5Y0D - chains E and I of the 10 polymer chains in the assembly; structure by X-ray diffraction, 1.99 A resolution.

== Chain E ==
Name: Histone H3.1
Source organism: Homo sapiens
UniProt: P68431 (H31_HUMAN); residues 0-135 here correspond to UniProt positions 1-136 (UniProt number = residue number + 1)
Sequence (139 residues; each row starts with the number of its first residue; numbers below 1 keep their minus sign (Gly-3 is residue -3)):
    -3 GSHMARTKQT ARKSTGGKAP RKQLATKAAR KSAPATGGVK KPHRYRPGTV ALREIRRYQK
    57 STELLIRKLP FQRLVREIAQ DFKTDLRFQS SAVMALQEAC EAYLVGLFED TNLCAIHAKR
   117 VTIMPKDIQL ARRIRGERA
Unresolved in the structure: -3 to 35, 135
Construct notes: expression tag (-3 to -1)
Ion coordination: Mn2+: Asp77 (shared with 1 residue of chain D)
Curated features (UniProtKB/Swiss-Prot):
  - modified residue: Arg2 (Asymmetric dimethylarginine), Thr3 (Phosphothreonine), Lys4 (Allysine), Gln5 (5-glutamyl dopamine), Thr6 (Phosphothreonine), Arg8 (Citrulline), Lys9 (N6,N6,N6-trimethyllysine), Ser10 (ADP-ribosylserine), Thr11 (Phosphothreonine), Lys14 (N6-(2-hydroxyisobutyryl)lysine), Arg17 (Asymmetric dimethylarginine), Lys18 (N6-(2-hydroxyisobutyryl)lysine), Lys23 (N6-(2-hydroxyisobutyryl)lysine), Arg26 (Citrulline), Lys27 (N6,N6,N6-trimethyllysine), Ser28 (ADP-ribosylserine), Lys36 (N6,N6,N6-trimethyllysine), Lys37 (N6-methyllysine), Tyr41 (Phosphotyrosine), Lys56 (N6,N6,N6-trimethyllysine) and 8 more in UniProt
  - lipidation: Lys18 (N6-decanoyllysine)
What the authors report for this chain:
  - disease-associated variants - E97K: decreased stability
  - disease-associated variants - E97K: abolished binding to H2A-H2B
  - disease-associated variants - E97K: decreased localization

== Chain I ==
Molecule: 146-nt DNA strand
Source organism: Homo sapiens
Sequence (146 nucleotides; numbered 1 to 146; the number before each row is that of its first residue):
     1 ATCAATATCC ACCTGCAGAT TCTACCAAAA GTGTATTTGG AAACTGCTCC ATCAAAAGGC
    61 ATGTTCAGCT GAATTCAGCT GAACATGCCT TTTGATGGAG CAGTTTCCAA ATACACTTTT
   121 GGTAGAATCT GCAGGTGGAT ATTGAT
Ion coordination: Mn2+ site 1: DA27, DT118; Mn2+ site 2 near DG68 (its only coordinating residue here); Mn2+ site 3 near DG121 (its only coordinating residue here); Mn2+ site 4 near DG134 (its only coordinating residue here)

== Interface between chain E and chain I ==
Contacting residue pairs (30; chain E residue first):
  His39(E) - DA5(I)  phosphate contact
  His39(E) - DT6(I)  phosphate contact
  Arg40(E) - DG81(I)  base contact
  Arg40(E) - DA82(I)  hydrogen bond to the base
  Arg40(E) - DA83(I)  hydrogen bond to the sugar
  Tyr41(E) - DT6(I)  sugar contact
  Tyr41(E) - DA7(I)  sugar contact
  Tyr41(E) - DA82(I)  sugar contact
  Tyr41(E) - DA83(I)  hydrogen bond to the phosphate
  Arg42(E) - DA82(I)  sugar contact
  Pro43(E) - DG81(I)  phosphate contact
  Pro43(E) - DA82(I)  sugar contact
  Gly44(E) - DG81(I)  hydrogen bond to the phosphate
  Gly44(E) - DA82(I)  hydrogen bond to the phosphate
  Thr45(E) - DA82(I)  hydrogen bond to the phosphate
  Val46(E) - DA82(I)  hydrogen bond to the phosphate
  Val46(E) - DA83(I)  phosphate contact
  Ala47(E) - DA82(I)  hydrogen bond to the phosphate
  Arg49(E) - DA7(I)  hydrogen bond to the phosphate
  Arg49(E) - DT8(I)  salt bridge to the phosphate
  Lys56(E) - DC9(I)  salt bridge to the phosphate
  Arg63(E) - DT90(I)  phosphate contact
  Arg63(E) - DT91(I)  salt bridge to the phosphate
  Lys64(E) - DT91(I)  hydrogen bond to the phosphate
  Leu65(E) - DT90(I)  phosphate contact
  Leu65(E) - DT91(I)  hydrogen bond to the phosphate
  Pro66(E) - DT90(I)  phosphate contact
  Arg69(E) - DT90(I)  salt bridge to the phosphate
  Arg83(E) - DA99(I)  hydrogen bond to the sugar
  Arg83(E) - DG100(I)  sugar contact
Other interface residues (no listed pair), chain E (19 interface residues in all): Asp81, Lys115
Other interface residues (no listed pair), chain I (13 interface residues in all): DG71

== Summary ==
19 residues of chain E and 13 residues of chain I are in contact, with 12 hydrogen bonds and 4 salt bridges.
Polar contacts include Arg40(E)-DA82(I), Arg40(E)-DA83(I) and Arg83(E)-DA99(I). DA27(I) and DT118(I) form the
Mn2+ site 1. The paper reports that E97K of chain E reduces stability; E97K of chain E abolishes binding to
H2A-H2B.
Chain E is Histone H3.1 and chain I is a 146-nt DNA strand, both from Homo sapiens; the structure, Crystal
Structure of the human nucleosome containing the H2B E76K mutant, was determined by X-ray diffraction (same
publication as 5Y0C).
